PDB entry 5U91 | X-ray diffraction, 3.10 A resolution | chains E and G of the 8 polymer chains in the assembly

== Chain E ==
Name: Tre recombinase protein
From: synthetic construct
Notes: engineered mutation(s): Y324F
Amino-acid sequence (345 residues; numbered -3 to 341; the number before each row is that of its first residue; numbers below 1 keep their minus sign (Gly-3 is residue -3)):
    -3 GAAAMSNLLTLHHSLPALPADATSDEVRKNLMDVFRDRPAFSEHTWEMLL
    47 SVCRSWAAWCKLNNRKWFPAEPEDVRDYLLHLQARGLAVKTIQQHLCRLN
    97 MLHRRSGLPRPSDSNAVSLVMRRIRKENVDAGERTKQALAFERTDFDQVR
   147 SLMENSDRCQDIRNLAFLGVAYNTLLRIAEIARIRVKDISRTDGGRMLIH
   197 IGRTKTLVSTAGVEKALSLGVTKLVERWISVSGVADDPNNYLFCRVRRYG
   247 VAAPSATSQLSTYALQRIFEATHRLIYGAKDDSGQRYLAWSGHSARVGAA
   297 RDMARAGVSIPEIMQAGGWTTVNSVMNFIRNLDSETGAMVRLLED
Unresolved in the structure: -3 to 12, 18-20
From the paper describing this entry:
  - catalytic residues: Arg173, Lys201, His289, Arg292, Trp315 (citing earlier work)
  - mutagenesis - V30M, P35Q: increased catalytic activity on loxLTR
  - mutagenesis - P35Q: increased catalytic activity on loxP
  - mutagenesis - Q262E: decreased catalytic activity
  - binding site for the 37-nt DNA strand: Gln90, Arg94, Arg243, Arg244, Tyr259, Gln262, Arg282
  - specificity-determining residues: Gln90, Arg94, Arg244

== Chain G ==
Molecule: 37-nt DNA strand
Sequence (37 nucleotides; numbered 100 to 136; the number before each row is that of its first residue):
   100 CGACAACATCCTATTACACCCTATATGCCAACATGGC

== Interface between chain E and chain G ==
Contacting residue pairs - 36 pairs, chain E then chain G:
  Phe37(E) with DA122(G), sugar contact; DT123(G), phosphate contact
  Ser38(E) with DT123(G), hydrogen bond to the phosphate; DA124(G), hydrogen bond to the phosphate
  His40(E) with DA124(G), salt bridge to the phosphate
  Thr41(E) with DA122(G), sugar contact; DT123(G), hydrogen bond to the phosphate
  Gln90(E) with DT123(G), hydrogen bond to the base
  Arg94(E) with DA122(G), salt bridge to the phosphate; DT123(G), base contact
  Met97(E) with DA122(G), phosphate contact
  Arg100(E) with DT121(G), salt bridge to the phosphate
  Arg106(E) with DT121(G), salt bridge to the phosphate
  Arg173(E) with DT125(G), phosphate contact
  Ile174(E) with DT125(G), hydrogen bond to the phosphate; DG126(G), phosphate contact
  Ala175(E) with DT125(G), hydrogen bond to the phosphate
  Lys201(E) with DT123(G), phosphate contact; DA124(G), phosphate contact
  Arg243(E) with DT133(G), hydrogen bond to the sugar; DG134(G), hydrogen bond to the sugar
  Tyr245(E) with DC136(G), sugar contact
  Val247(E) with DG135(G), phosphate contact
  Tyr259(E) with DC127(G), base contact; DC128(G), base contact
  Gln262(E) with DG126(G), sugar contact; DC127(G), base contact
  Arg282(E) with DG126(G), hydrogen bond to the sugar; DC127(G), phosphate contact
  Tyr283(E) with DG126(G), sugar contact; DC127(G), hydrogen bond to the phosphate
  Ser287(E) with DG126(G), hydrogen bond to the phosphate; DC127(G), phosphate contact
  Gly288(E) with DG126(G), hydrogen bond to the phosphate
  His289(E) with DT125(G), sugar contact; DG126(G), salt bridge to the phosphate
Other interface residues (no listed pair), chain E (31 interface residues in all): Ala36, Met44, Arg241, Arg244, Thr258, Lys276, Gln281, Leu284
Other interface residues (no listed pair), chain G (14 interface residues in all): DA129, DA132

== Summary ==
31 residues of chain E face 14 of chain G across their interface; the contacts include 12 hydrogen bonds and 5
salt bridges. Polar contacts include Gln90(E)-DT123(G), Arg243(E)-DT133(G) and Arg243(E)-DG134(G). From the
paper: catalytic residues Arg173(E), Lys201(E) and His289(E) among others; V30M and P35Q of chain E increase
catalytic activity on loxLTR.
Chain E is Tre recombinase protein (synthetic construct) and chain G is a 37-nt DNA strand; the structure,
Crystal structure of Tre/loxLTR complex, was determined by X-ray diffraction.
